7GCH - chains E and F of the 3 polymer chains in the assembly; structure by X-ray diffraction, 1.80 A resolution.

[Chain E]
Name: Gamma-chymotrypsin A
From: Bos taurus
Notes: EC 3.4.21.1
UniProt: P00766 (CTRA_BOVIN); numbering as in UniProt (aligned over 1-13)
Chain sequence (13 residues; each row starts with the number of its first residue):
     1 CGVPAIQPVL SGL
Unresolved in the structure: 12-13

[Chain F]
Name: Gamma-chymotrypsin A
From: Bos taurus
Notes: EC 3.4.21.1
UniProt: P00766 (CTRA_BOVIN); numbering as in UniProt (aligned over 16-146)
Chain sequence (131 residues; numbered 16 to 146; the number before each row is that of its first residue):
    16 IVNGEEAVPG SWPWQVSLQD KTGFHFCGGS LINENWVVTA AHCGVTTSDV VVAGEFDQGS
    76 SSEKIQKLKI AKVFKNSKYN SLTINNDITL LKLSTAASFS QTVSAVCLPS ASDDFAAGTT
   136 CVTTGWGLTR Y
Disulfide bonds: C42-C58
Curated features (UniProtKB/Swiss-Prot):
  - active site (Charge relay system): H57, D102

[How chain E and chain F interact]
Pairs across the interface (17):
  C1(E) - A120(F)
  C1(E) - V121(F)
  C1(E) - C122(F)  disulfide
  G2(E) - A120(F)  hydrogen bond (backbone-backbone)
  G2(E) - C122(F)  hydrogen bond (backbone-side chain)
  P4(E) - S26(F)
  P4(E) - P28(F)  hydrophobic
  A5(E) - Q116(F)
  I6(E) - V23(F)  hydrophobic
  I6(E) - P24(F)
  I6(E) - S26(F)
  I6(E) - Q116(F)
  P8(E) - S26(F)
  P8(E) - W27(F)  hydrophobic
  V9(E) - V23(F)  hydrophobic
  L10(E) - W27(F)  hydrophobic
  S11(E) - E20(F)  hydrogen bond (backbone-side chain)
Interface residues without a listed pair, chain E (10 interface residues in all): Q7
Interface residues without a listed pair, chain F (14 interface residues in all): G25, W29, T117, V137
Cross-chain cystine bridges: C1(E)-C122(F)

[Overview]
10 residues of chain E and 14 residues of chain F are in contact; the contacts include 1 disulfide bond and 3
hydrogen bonds. Polar pairs include G2(E)-C122(F), S11(E)-E20(F) and G2(E)-A120(F). Curated annotation
(UniProt) lists active-site residues H57(F) and D102(F) on chain F.
Here chain E is Gamma-chymotrypsin A and chain F is Gamma-chymotrypsin A, both from Bos taurus. Entry 7GCH
(Structure of chymotrypsin-*trifluoromethyl ketone inhibitor complexes. comparison of slowly and rapidly
equilibrating inhibitors) was determined by X-ray diffraction together with 6GCH from the same study.
